Entry 9JA1 (electron microscopy, 2.98 A resolution); this record covers chains B and C of the 14 polymer chains in the assembly.

# Chain B
Name: DNA-directed RNA polymerase II subunit RPB2
Source organism: Saccharomyces cerevisiae
Notes: EC 2.7.7.6
UniProt: P08518 (RPB2_YEAST); residues 1-1224 here = UniProt positions 1-1224
Amino-acid sequence (1224 residues; each row starts with the number of its first residue):
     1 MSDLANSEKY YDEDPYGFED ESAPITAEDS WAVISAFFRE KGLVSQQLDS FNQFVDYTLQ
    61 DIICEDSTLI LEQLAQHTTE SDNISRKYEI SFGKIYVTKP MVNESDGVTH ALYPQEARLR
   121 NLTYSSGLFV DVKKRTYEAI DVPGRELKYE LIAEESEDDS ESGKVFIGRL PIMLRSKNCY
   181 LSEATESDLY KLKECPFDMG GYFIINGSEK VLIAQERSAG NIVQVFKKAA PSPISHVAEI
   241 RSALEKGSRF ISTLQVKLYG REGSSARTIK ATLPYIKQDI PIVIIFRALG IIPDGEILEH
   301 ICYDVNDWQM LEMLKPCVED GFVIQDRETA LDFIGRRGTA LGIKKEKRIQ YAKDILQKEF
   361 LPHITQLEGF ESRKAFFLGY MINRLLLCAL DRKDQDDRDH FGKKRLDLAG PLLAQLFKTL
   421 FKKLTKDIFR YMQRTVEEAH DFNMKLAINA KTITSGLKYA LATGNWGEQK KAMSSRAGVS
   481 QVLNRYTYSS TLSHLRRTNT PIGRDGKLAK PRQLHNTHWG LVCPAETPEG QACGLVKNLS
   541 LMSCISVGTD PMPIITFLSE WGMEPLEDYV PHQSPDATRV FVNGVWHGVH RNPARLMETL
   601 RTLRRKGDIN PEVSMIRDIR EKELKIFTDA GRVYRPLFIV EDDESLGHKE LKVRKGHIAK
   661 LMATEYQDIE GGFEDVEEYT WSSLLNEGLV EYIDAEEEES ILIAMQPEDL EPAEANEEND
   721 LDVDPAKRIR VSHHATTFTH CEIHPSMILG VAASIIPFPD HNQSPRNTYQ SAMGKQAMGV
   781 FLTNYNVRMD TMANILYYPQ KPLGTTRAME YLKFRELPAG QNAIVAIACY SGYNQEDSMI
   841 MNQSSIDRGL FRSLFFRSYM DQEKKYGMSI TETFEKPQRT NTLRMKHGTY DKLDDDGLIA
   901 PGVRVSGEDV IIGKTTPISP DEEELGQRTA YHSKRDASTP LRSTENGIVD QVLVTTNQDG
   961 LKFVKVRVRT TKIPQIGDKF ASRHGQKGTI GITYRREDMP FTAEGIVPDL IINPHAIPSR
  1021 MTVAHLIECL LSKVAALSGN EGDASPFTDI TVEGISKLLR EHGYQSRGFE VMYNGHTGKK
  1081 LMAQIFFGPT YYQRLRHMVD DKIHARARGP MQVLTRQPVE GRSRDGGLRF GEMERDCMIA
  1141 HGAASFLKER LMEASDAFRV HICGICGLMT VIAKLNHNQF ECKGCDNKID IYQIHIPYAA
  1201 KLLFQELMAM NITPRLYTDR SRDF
Unresolved in the structure: 1-19, 71-89, 133-163, 336-344, 438-445, 503-508, 669-677, 713-721, 920-932, 1224
Bound ions: Zn2+: Cys1163, Cys1166, Cys1182, Cys1185
Small-molecule neighbours: ATP (adenosine-5'-triphosphate): Arg766, Tyr769, Lys987, Arg1020

# Chain C
Name: DNA-directed RNA polymerase II subunit RPB3
Source organism: Saccharomyces cerevisiae
UniProt: P16370 (RPB3_YEAST); residues 1-318 here = UniProt positions 1-318
Amino-acid sequence (318 residues; row label = number of the first residue in the row):
     1 MSEEGPQVKI REASKDNVDF ILSNVDLAMA NSLRRVMIAE IPTLAIDSVE VETNTTVLAD
    61 EFIAHRLGLI PLQSMDIEQL EYSRDCFCED HCDKCSVVLT LQAFGESEST TNVYSKDLVI
   121 VSNLMGRNIG HPIIQDKEGN GVLICKLRKG QELKLTCVAK KGIAKEHAKW GPAAAIEFEY
   181 DPWNKLKHTD YWYEQDSAKE WPQSKNCEYE DPPNEGDPFD YKAQADTFYM NVESVGSIPV
   241 DQVVVRGIDT LQKKVASILL ALTQMDQDKV NFASGDNNTA SNMLGSNEDV MMTGAEQDPY
   301 SNASQMGNTG SGGYDNAW
Unresolved in the structure: 1-2, 269-318
Bound ions: Zn2+: Cys86, Cys88, Cys95
Swiss-Prot annotation at these positions:
  - binding site (Zn(2+)): Cys86, Cys88, Cys92, Cys95
  - modified residue: Ser2 (N-acetylserine)
  - natural variant: Ala30 (A30D: In mutant RPB3-1)
  - mutagenesis: Lys9 (K9E: Transcript termination readthrough)

# Chain B / chain C interface
Residue-residue contacts (75):
  Tyr797(B) - Glu61(C)
  Tyr797(B) - Phe62(C)  hydrophobic
  Tyr798(B) - Phe62(C)  hydrophobic
  Tyr798(B) - Arg66(C)
  Ser844(B) - Ala168(C)
  Asp847(B) - His65(C)  hydrogen bond (backbone-side chain)
  Asp847(B) - His167(C)
  Asp847(B) - Ala168(C)  hydrogen bond (side chain-backbone)
  Arg848(B) - His65(C)
  Arg848(B) - Leu69(C)
  Gly849(B) - His65(C)
  Arg852(B) - His65(C)
  Leu854(B) - Glu61(C)
  Arg969(B) - Ala59(C)
  Arg969(B) - Asp60(C)  salt bridge
  Arg969(B) - Glu61(C)  salt bridge
  Thr970(B) - Glu61(C)
  Thr971(B) - Glu61(C)  hydrogen bond
  Arg995(B) - Lys165(C)
  Arg996(B) - Ala173(C)  hydrogen bond (side chain-backbone)
  Arg996(B) - Ala174(C)  hydrogen bond (side chain-backbone)
  Arg996(B) - Ala175(C)
  Glu997(B) - Arg34(C)
  Glu997(B) - Arg35(C)
  Glu997(B) - Ile38(C)
  Glu997(B) - Ala39(C)
  Asp998(B) - Arg35(C)  salt bridge
  Phe1001(B) - Arg34(C)
  Phe1001(B) - Phe178(C)  hydrophobic
  Ala1003(B) - Glu177(C)
  Ala1003(B) - Phe178(C)
  Glu1004(B) - Glu177(C)
  Arg1060(B) - Lys199(C)  hydrogen bond (side chain-backbone)
  Arg1060(B) - Pro202(C)
  Gly1063(B) - Pro202(C)
  Gln1065(B) - Glu200(C)
  Gln1065(B) - Trp201(C)
  Gln1065(B) - Pro202(C)
  Arg1067(B) - Trp192(C)
  Arg1067(B) - Glu194(C)  salt bridge
  Phe1069(B) - Trp201(C)
  Glu1070(B) - Trp201(C)
  Val1071(B) - Tyr191(C)  hydrophobic
  Val1071(B) - Trp201(C)  hydrophobic
  Tyr1073(B) - Phe178(C)
  Tyr1073(B) - Glu179(C)
  Tyr1073(B) - Tyr180(C)
  Gly1075(B) - Asn31(C)
  Gly1075(B) - Arg34(C)
  Gly1075(B) - Arg35(C)  hydrogen bond (backbone-side chain)
  His1076(B) - Asn31(C)  hydrogen bond (backbone-side chain)
  Thr1077(B) - Leu27(C)
  Thr1077(B) - Asn31(C)
  Gly1078(B) - Leu27(C)
  Gly1078(B) - Asn31(C)
  Gly1078(B) - Phe178(C)
  Gly1078(B) - Tyr180(C)
  Lys1079(B) - Leu27(C)
  Lys1079(B) - Tyr180(C)
  Lys1079(B) - His188(C)
  Lys1080(B) - Tyr180(C)  hydrogen bond (backbone-side chain)
  Lys1080(B) - Asp181(C)  hydrogen bond (side chain-backbone)
  Lys1080(B) - His188(C)
  Lys1080(B) - Thr189(C)
  Leu1081(B) - His188(C)
  Leu1081(B) - Thr189(C)
  Met1082(B) - Lys187(C)
  Met1082(B) - His188(C)
  Met1082(B) - Thr189(C)
  Met1082(B) - Asp190(C)  hydrogen bond (backbone-backbone)
  Gln1084(B) - Thr189(C)
  Gln1084(B) - Asp190(C)  hydrogen bond (side chain-backbone)
  Gln1084(B) - Tyr191(C)
  Gln1084(B) - Trp192(C)  hydrogen bond (side chain-backbone)
  Gln1084(B) - Trp201(C)
Other interface residues (no listed pair), chain B (42 interface residues in all): Tyr785, Asn786, Ile948, Thr1002, Gly1005, Tyr1064, Asn1074
Other interface residues (no listed pair), chain C (37 interface residues in all): Val57, Ile176

# Summary
42 residues of chain B face 37 of chain C across their interface, with 13 hydrogen bonds and 4 salt bridges.
Among the polar pairs are Arg969(B)-Asp60(C), Arg969(B)-Glu61(C) and Asp998(B)-Arg35(C). Chain B binds ATP.
Chain B is DNA-directed RNA polymerase II subunit RPB2 and chain C is DNA-directed RNA polymerase II subunit
RPB3, both from Saccharomyces cerevisiae; the structure, The RNA polymerase II elongation complex from
Saccharomyces cerevisiae, was determined by electron microscopy, deposited together with 9JA0 and 8X7U.
